PDB entry 1XNJ | X-ray diffraction, 1.98 A resolution | chains B and A

Chain B (and A):
Name: Bifunctional 3'-phosphoadenosine 5'-phosphosulfate synthetase 1
Organism: Homo sapiens
Notes: EC 2.7.7.4, 2.7.1.25; chain A of this document is another copy of the same molecule, construct and numbering; everything in this record applies to it too
UniProtKB: O43252 (PAPS1_HUMAN); residues 1-624 here = UniProt positions 1-624
Chain sequence (630 residues; row label = number of the first residue in the row):
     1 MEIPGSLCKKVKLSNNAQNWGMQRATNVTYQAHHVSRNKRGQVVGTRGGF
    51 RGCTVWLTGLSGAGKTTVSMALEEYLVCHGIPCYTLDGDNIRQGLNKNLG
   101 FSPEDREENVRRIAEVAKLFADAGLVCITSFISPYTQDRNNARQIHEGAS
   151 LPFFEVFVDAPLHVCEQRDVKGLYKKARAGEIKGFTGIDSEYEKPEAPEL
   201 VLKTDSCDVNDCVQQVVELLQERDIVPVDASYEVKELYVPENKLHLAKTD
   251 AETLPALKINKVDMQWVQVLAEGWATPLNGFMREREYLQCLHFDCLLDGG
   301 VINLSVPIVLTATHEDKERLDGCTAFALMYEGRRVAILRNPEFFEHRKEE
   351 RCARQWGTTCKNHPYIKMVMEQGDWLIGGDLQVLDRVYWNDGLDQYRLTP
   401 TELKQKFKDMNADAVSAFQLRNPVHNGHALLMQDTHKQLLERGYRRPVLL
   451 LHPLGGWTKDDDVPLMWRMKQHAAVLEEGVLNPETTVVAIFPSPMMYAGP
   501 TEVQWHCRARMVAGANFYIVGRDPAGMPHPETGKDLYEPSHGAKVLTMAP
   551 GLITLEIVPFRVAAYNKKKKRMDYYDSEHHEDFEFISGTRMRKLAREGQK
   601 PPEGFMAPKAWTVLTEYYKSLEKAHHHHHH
Disordered / not traced: 1-33, 624-630 (chain A: 1-33, 162-190, 625-630)
Sequence notes: conflict S416 (Phe in O43252); expression tag (625-630)
Small-molecule neighbours:
  - ADP (adenosine-5'-diphosphate): L60, S61, G62, A63, G64, K65, T66, T67, V68, R168, V170, T204, C207, D208, V209, C212
  - adenosine-5'-phosphosulfate (ADX), molecule 1: S61, R92, F101, R106, N109, V110, F131, I132, S133, P134, K171, L173, K183, G184, F185, T186
  - adenosine-5'-phosphosulfate (ADX), molecule 2: F418, Q419, L420, R421, N422, H425, H428, L431, M495, I519, V520, G521, R522, D523, P524, A525, R561, V562, A563
Curated features (UniProtKB/Swiss-Prot):
  - binding site (ATP): G62 to T67, C207, C212, Q419 to N422, G521 to A525, A563
  - binding site (adenosine 5'-phosphosulfate): D89 to R92, F101, R106 to N109, I132, S133, K171, G184, F185
  - modified residue: M1 (N-acetylmethionine), K12 (N6-acetyllysine)
  - mutagenesis: R37 (R37A: Abolishes inhibition by the substrate adenylyl sulfate), R40 (R40A: Abolishes inhibition by the substrate adenylyl sulfate), H425 (H425A: Loss of activity), N426 (N426K: Increased activity), G427 to H428 (Loss of activity), G427 (G427A: 30% decrease in activity), H428 (H428A: Loss of activity)

Interface between chain B and chain A:
Residue-residue contacts - 130 pairs, chain B then chain A:
  H34(B) - M70(A)
  H34(B) - E73(A)  salt bridge
  H34(B) - T85(A)
  H34(B) - D87(A)  salt bridge
  V35(B) - E73(A)  hydrogen bond (backbone-side chain)
  K39(B) - V77(A)
  R40(B) - E73(A)  salt bridge
  R40(B) - C83(A)
  R40(B) - Y84(A)
  V43(B) - V44(A)
  V43(B) - G45(A)
  V43(B) - T46(A)
  V43(B) - V77(A)
  V43(B) - P82(A)
  V44(B) - V44(A)
  V44(B) - P82(A)  hydrophobic
  G45(B) - V43(A)
  G45(B) - V44(A)  hydrogen bond (backbone-backbone)
  G45(B) - G45(A)
  M70(B) - H34(A)  hydrogen bond (side chain-backbone)
  E73(B) - H34(A)  salt bridge
  E73(B) - V35(A)  hydrogen bond (side chain-backbone)
  E73(B) - R40(A)  salt bridge
  E74(B) - V35(A)
  V77(B) - V43(A)
  G80(B) - V43(A)
  P82(B) - V43(A)
  P82(B) - V44(A)
  Y84(B) - L119(A)
  Y84(B) - D122(A)  hydrogen bond
  Y84(B) - A123(A)  hydrophobic
  T85(B) - H34(A)
  D87(B) - H34(A)  salt bridge
  N90(B) - L119(A)
  I91(B) - L119(A)  hydrophobic
  G94(B) - R111(A)  hydrogen bond (backbone-side chain)
  G94(B) - E115(A)
  L95(B) - R111(A)  hydrogen bond (backbone-side chain)
  L95(B) - R112(A)
  L95(B) - E115(A)
  N98(B) - E108(A)  hydrogen bond
  N98(B) - R111(A)
  E108(B) - N98(A)  hydrogen bond
  E108(B) - R112(A)  salt bridge
  R111(B) - G94(A)  hydrogen bond (side chain-backbone)
  R111(B) - L95(A)  hydrogen bond (side chain-backbone)
  R111(B) - K97(A)
  R111(B) - N98(A)  hydrogen bond
  R111(B) - R112(A)
  R112(B) - L95(A)
  R112(B) - R111(A)
  R112(B) - R112(A)
  E115(B) - G94(A)
  E115(B) - L95(A)
  V116(B) - L119(A)  hydrophobic
  L119(B) - Y84(A)
  L119(B) - N90(A)
  L119(B) - I91(A)  hydrophobic
  L119(B) - F120(A)
  F120(B) - L119(A)
  F120(B) - F120(A)  hydrophobic
  F120(B) - A123(A)  hydrophobic
  D122(B) - Y84(A)  hydrogen bond
  A123(B) - Y84(A)  hydrophobic
  A123(B) - F120(A)  hydrophobic
  A123(B) - L125(A)  hydrophobic
  E284(B) - K544(A)  salt bridge
  R285(B) - M548(A)
  L288(B) - H541(A)
  L288(B) - M548(A)  hydrophobic
  Q289(B) - M548(A)  hydrogen bond
  H292(B) - D294(A)
  H292(B) - P500(A)
  H292(B) - V545(A)
  F293(B) - H292(A)
  F293(B) - F293(A)
  F293(B) - D294(A)
  F293(B) - Q504(A)
  F293(B) - V545(A)  hydrophobic
  F293(B) - A549(A)  hydrophobic
  F293(B) - P550(A)
  D294(B) - H292(A)
  D294(B) - F293(A)
  L297(B) - M548(A)
  E345(B) - E538(A)
  R347(B) - D535(A)
  R347(B) - L536(A)  hydrogen bond (side chain-backbone)
  R347(B) - Y537(A)
  R347(B) - E538(A)
  E349(B) - G357(A)
  E349(B) - T358(A)  hydrogen bond
  E349(B) - H529(A)  salt bridge
  E350(B) - G357(A)
  A353(B) - A353(A)
  A353(B) - R354(A)
  A353(B) - G357(A)
  A353(B) - T358(A)
  R354(B) - A353(A)
  R354(B) - R354(A)  hydrogen bond (backbone-side chain)
  R354(B) - Q355(A)
  R354(B) - T501(A)  hydrogen bond
  R354(B) - Y537(A)
  Q355(B) - R354(A)
  G357(B) - E349(A)
  G357(B) - E350(A)
  G357(B) - A353(A)
  T358(B) - E349(A)  hydrogen bond
  T358(B) - A353(A)
  T359(B) - T359(A)
  P500(B) - H292(A)
  T501(B) - R354(A)  hydrogen bond
  Q504(B) - F293(A)
  H529(B) - E349(A)  salt bridge
  D535(B) - R347(A)  hydrogen bond (backbone-side chain)
  L536(B) - R347(A)  hydrogen bond (backbone-side chain)
  Y537(B) - R347(A)
  Y537(B) - R354(A)
  E538(B) - E345(A)
  E538(B) - R347(A)
  H541(B) - E284(A)  salt bridge
  H541(B) - L288(A)
  K544(B) - E284(A)  salt bridge
  V545(B) - H292(A)
  V545(B) - F293(A)  hydrophobic
  M548(B) - R285(A)
  M548(B) - L288(A)  hydrophobic
  M548(B) - Q289(A)
  M548(B) - L297(A)
  A549(B) - F293(A)  hydrophobic
  P550(B) - F293(A)
Also at the interface, not in a pair above, chain B (70 interface residues in all): Q42, T46, I81, C83, L86, K97, L125, W356
Also at the interface, not in a pair above, chain A (71 interface residues in all): K39, E74, G80, I81, L86, V116, K118, W356, R442

Summary:
Chain B and chain A form an interface of 70 and 71 residues respectively, with 22 hydrogen bonds and 12 salt
bridges. Polar contacts include H34(B)-E73(A), H34(B)-D87(A) and R40(B)-E73(A). Bound to chain B: ADP and
adenosine-5'-phosphosulfate.
Both chains are Bifunctional 3'-phosphoadenosine 5'-phosphosulfate synthetase 1 (Homo sapiens). Entry 1XNJ
(APS complex of human PAPS synthetase 1) was determined by X-ray diffraction (same publication as 1XJQ and
1X6V).
